PDB entry 8YZ2 | electron microscopy, 2.68 A resolution | chains L and H of the 39 polymer chains in the assembly

[Chain L]
Molecule: Reaction center protein L chain
Source organism: Dinoroseobacter shibae DFL 12
Reference sequence: A8LQ16 (A8LQ16_DINSH); numbering as in UniProt (aligned over 1-279)
Chain sequence (279 residues; each row starts with the number of its first residue):
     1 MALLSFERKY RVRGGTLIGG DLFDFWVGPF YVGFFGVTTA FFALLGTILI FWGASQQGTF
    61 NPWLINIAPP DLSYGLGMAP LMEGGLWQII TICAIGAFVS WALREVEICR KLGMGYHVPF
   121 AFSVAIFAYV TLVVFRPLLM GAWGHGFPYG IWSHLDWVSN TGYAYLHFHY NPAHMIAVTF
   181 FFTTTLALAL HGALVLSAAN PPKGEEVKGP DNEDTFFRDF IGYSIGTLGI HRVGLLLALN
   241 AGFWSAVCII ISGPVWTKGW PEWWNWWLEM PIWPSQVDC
Not modelled in the structure: 1, 276-279
Differences from the reference sequence: conflict Asp-278 (Gly in A8LQ16), Cys-279 (Leu in A8LQ16)
Bound ions: Fe ion: His-191, His-231 (shared with 3 residues of chain M)
Ligand contacts:
  - bacteriochlorophyll a (BCL), molecule 1: Thr-47, Ile-50, Phe-98, Phe-122, Ala-125, Ile-126, Ala-128, Tyr-129, Leu-132, Phe-147, Ile-151, Trp-152, His-154, Leu-155, Trp-157, Val-158, Ser-159, Thr-161, Gly-162, Tyr-163, Phe-168, His-169, His-174, Ala-177, Val-178, Phe-181, Phe-182, Ala-241, Ser-245, Ala-246, Cys-248, Ile-249
  - bacteriochlorophyll a (BCL), molecule 2: His-169, His-174, Met-175, Val-178, Thr-179, Phe-182, Thr-183, Leu-186
  - bacteriochlorophyll a / bacteriopheophytin a: Val-158, Tyr-163, His-169, Phe-182, Thr-183, Thr-185, Leu-186, Ala-189, Leu-190, Phe-220, Ile-221
  - bacteriopheophytin a (BPH): Thr-39, Phe-42, Ala-43, Gly-46, Thr-47, Ile-50, Ile-90, Cys-93, Ala-94, Ala-97, Phe-98, Trp-101, Glu-105, Val-118, Ala-121, Phe-122, Val-124, Ala-125, Tyr-129, Phe-147, Pro-148, Tyr-149, Gly-150, Ile-151, His-154, Phe-181, Ala-238, Leu-239, Gly-242
  - MW9 ((21R,24R,27S)-24,27,28-trihydroxy-18,24-dioxo-19,23,25-trioxa-24lambda~5~-phosphaoctacosan-21-yl (9Z)-octadec-9-enoate), molecule 1: Ala-2, Val-27, Gly-28, Leu-44, Thr-47, Phe-51
  - MW9, molecule 2: Ile-18, Phe-34, Phe-35, Phe-42, Ile-92, Ile-95, Gly-96, Ser-100
  - MW9, molecule 3: Leu-22, Phe-23, Val-37, Phe-41, Phe-42, Ile-92
  - MW9, molecule 4: Ile-50, Phe-51, Thr-59, Phe-60, Asn-61, Pro-62, Trp-63, Ile-65, Tyr-149, Ile-151
  - MW9, molecule 5: Trp-63, Ile-151, Trp-152
  - MW9, molecule 6: Pro-172, Ala-173, Ile-176, Trp-244, Val-247, Ile-250, Ile-251, Val-255, Trp-256, Lys-258, Trp-260, Trp-263
  - MW9, molecule 7: Asn-200, Pro-201, Pro-202, Lys-203
  - MW9, molecule 8: Ile-272, Trp-273, Pro-274
  - ubiquinone-10 (U10), molecule 1: Val-27, Phe-30, Val-32, Gly-36, Val-37, Thr-39, Ala-40, Trp-101, Arg-104
  - ubiquinone-10 (U10), molecule 2: Phe-180, Thr-183, Leu-186, Ala-187, Leu-190, His-191, Leu-194, Phe-217, Ile-221, Tyr-223, Ser-224, Ile-225, Gly-226, Ile-230, Val-233, Leu-236, Leu-237, Leu-239, Asn-240, Phe-243, Trp-244
Reported in the primary citation:
  - binding site for bacteriochlorophyll a: His-174

[Chain H]
Molecule: Reaction center protein H chain
Source organism: Dinoroseobacter shibae DFL 12
Reference sequence: A8LQ33 (A8LQ33_DINSH); residue numbers follow UniProt; this construct covers 1-256
Chain sequence (256 residues; numbered 1 to 256; the number before each row is that of its first residue):
     1 MEETFFGNFD LASLSLWLFY GFFALLIYYL QTENMREGYP LEDDDGNTAA NQGPFPLPKE
    61 KTFKLQHGRG ELTLPGEDVQ RRDNLALRKT AHGNGFPMEP TGDPMLDGVG PASWSKRRDV
   121 PELDAHGHPK IVPMSAAEGF GVSAGTDPRG LPVMAGDGEI VGLVSDMWID EAEQLVRYLE
   181 IELDPEWGDG KRLVQREMVR IKSDRVKVRS IYGKHFKNVP KTKSPNQVTL LEEDKIMAYY
   241 AGGTLYADES RLEPQL
Ligand contacts:
  - MW9 ((21R,24R,27S)-24,27,28-trihydroxy-18,24-dioxo-19,23,25-trioxa-24lambda~5~-phosphaoctacosan-21-yl (9Z)-octadec-9-enoate), molecule 1: Asn-8, Phe-9, Ser-13, Leu-16, Trp-17, Tyr-20, Phe-23, Ala-24
  - MW9, molecule 2: Leu-18, Gly-21, Phe-22, Leu-25, Leu-26, Tyr-29
  - MW9, molecule 3: Phe-23, Tyr-28, Pro-54, Phe-55, Pro-56
  - MW9, molecule 4: Asp-43, Ala-49, Ala-50, Asn-51, Asn-94
  - MW9, molecule 5: Ala-50, Asn-51, Gln-52, Gly-53

[How chain L and chain H interact]
Pairs across the interface (80; chain L residue first):
  Ala-2(L) / Leu-41(H)  hydrophobic
  Ala-2(L) / Glu-42(H)
  Ala-2(L) / Ala-49(H)  hydrophobic
  Ala-2(L) / Asn-51(H)
  Leu-3(L) / Leu-41(H)
  Leu-3(L) / Glu-42(H)  hydrogen bond (backbone-backbone)
  Leu-3(L) / Asp-43(H)
  Leu-3(L) / Asp-44(H)
  Leu-4(L) / Gly-38(H)
  Leu-4(L) / Leu-41(H)  hydrogen bond (backbone-backbone)
  Ser-5(L) / Gly-38(H)  hydrogen bond (backbone-backbone)
  Ser-5(L) / Asp-78(H)  hydrogen bond
  Ser-5(L) / Arg-81(H)  hydrogen bond (backbone-side chain)
  Phe-6(L) / Gly-38(H)
  Arg-8(L) / Asp-44(H)
  Arg-8(L) / Leu-85(H)
  Arg-8(L) / Leu-87(H)
  Arg-8(L) / Met-98(H)
  Lys-9(L) / Leu-85(H)
  Lys-9(L) / Leu-87(H)
  Lys-9(L) / Val-109(H)
  Lys-9(L) / Gly-110(H)  hydrogen bond (backbone-backbone)
  Lys-9(L) / Ser-113(H)
  Lys-9(L) / Trp-114(H)
  Tyr-10(L) / Gly-110(H)
  Tyr-10(L) / Ser-113(H)
  Arg-11(L) / Gly-95(H)
  Arg-11(L) / Pro-97(H)
  Arg-11(L) / Met-98(H)  hydrogen bond (backbone-backbone)
  Val-12(L) / Leu-87(H)  hydrophobic
  Val-12(L) / Pro-97(H)
  Val-12(L) / Met-98(H)
  Val-12(L) / Gly-110(H)
  Val-12(L) / Pro-111(H)
  Val-12(L) / Tyr-246(H)
  Arg-13(L) / Pro-97(H)
  Arg-13(L) / Met-98(H)  hydrogen bond (backbone-backbone)
  Arg-13(L) / Glu-99(H)  salt bridge
  Arg-13(L) / Leu-252(H)
  Gly-14(L) / Leu-252(H)
  Gly-15(L) / Leu-245(H)
  Gly-15(L) / Leu-252(H)  hydrogen bond (backbone-backbone)
  Thr-16(L) / Pro-254(H)
  Thr-16(L) / Gln-255(H)
  Leu-17(L) / Pro-254(H)
  Leu-17(L) / Gln-255(H)  hydrogen bond (backbone-backbone)
  Leu-17(L) / Leu-256(H)  hydrogen bond (backbone-backbone)
  Gly-20(L) / Pro-254(H)
  Asp-24(L) / Pro-97(H)
  Phe-25(L) / Gly-95(H)
  Phe-25(L) / Phe-96(H)  hydrophobic
  Trp-26(L) / Gly-95(H)  hydrogen bond (backbone-backbone)
  Trp-26(L) / Pro-97(H)  hydrophobic
  Arg-110(L) / Leu-245(H)
  Arg-110(L) / Arg-251(H)  hydrogen bond (side chain-backbone)
  Arg-110(L) / Gln-255(H)  hydrogen bond
  Lys-111(L) / Pro-111(H)
  Gly-113(L) / Pro-111(H)
  Gly-113(L) / Ala-241(H)
  Gly-113(L) / Thr-244(H)
  Ala-199(L) / Phe-63(H)
  Asn-200(L) / Lys-61(H)  hydrogen bond
  Glu-205(L) / Lys-64(H)
  Glu-206(L) / Lys-64(H)  salt bridge
  Glu-206(L) / Gln-66(H)
  Val-207(L) / Phe-63(H)  hydrophobic
  Val-207(L) / Lys-64(H)  hydrogen bond (backbone-backbone)
  Val-207(L) / Leu-65(H)  hydrophobic
  Val-207(L) / Gln-66(H)
  Lys-208(L) / Gln-66(H)
  Gly-209(L) / Gln-66(H)
  Pro-210(L) / Lys-130(H)
  Pro-210(L) / Glu-173(H)
  Asp-211(L) / Asp-124(H)
  Asp-211(L) / Ala-125(H)  hydrogen bond (side chain-backbone)
  Asp-211(L) / Lys-130(H)  salt bridge
  Asp-211(L) / Ala-172(H)
  Thr-227(L) / Glu-173(H)  hydrogen bond
  Leu-228(L) / Leu-175(H)  hydrophobic
  Leu-228(L) / Arg-196(H)
Other interface residues (no listed pair), chain L (39 interface residues in all): Ile-18, Gly-19, Leu-112, Gly-204, Asp-214, Arg-232
Other interface residues (no listed pair), chain H (49 interface residues in all): Glu-37, Tyr-39, Pro-40, His-67, Arg-82, Glu-122, Glu-253

[Overview]
Chain L and chain H form an interface of 39 and 49 residues respectively; the contacts include 18 hydrogen
bonds and 3 salt bridges. Polar pairs include Arg-13(L)/Glu-99(H), Glu-206(L)/Lys-64(H) and
Asp-211(L)/Lys-130(H). 3 compound MW9 molecules are bound between chain L and chain H. From the paper: a
binding site for bacteriochlorophyll a at His-174(L).
Chain L is Reaction center protein L chain and chain H is Reaction center protein H chain, both from
Dinoroseobacter shibae DFL 12; the structure, Cryo-EM structure of a tri-heme cytochrome-associated RC-LH1
complex from a marine photoheterotrophic bacterium, purified with magnesium ..., was determined by electron
microscopy together with 8YY9 and 9KM0 from the same study.
